PDB entry 4L7Y | X-ray diffraction, 1.80 A resolution | chains C and D of the 4 polymer chains in the assembly

Chain C:
Molecule: Hemoglobin subunit alpha
From: Homo sapiens
UniProt: P69905 (HBA_HUMAN); residues 1-141 here correspond to UniProt positions 2-142 (UniProt number = residue number + 1)
Chain sequence (141 residues; numbered 1 to 141; the number before each row is that of its first residue):
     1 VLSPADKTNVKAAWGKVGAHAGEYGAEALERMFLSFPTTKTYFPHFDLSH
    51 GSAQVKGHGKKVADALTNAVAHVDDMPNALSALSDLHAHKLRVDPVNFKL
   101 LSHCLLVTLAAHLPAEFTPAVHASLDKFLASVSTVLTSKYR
Metal / ion sites: Mesoheme Fe near His87 (its only coordinating residue here)
Ligand contacts: Mesoheme (MH0): Met32, Thr39, Tyr42, Phe43, His45, Phe46, His58, Lys61, Val62, Ala65, Leu66, Leu83, Leu86, His87, Leu91, Val93, Asn97, Phe98, Leu101, Leu105, Val132, Leu136
Curated features (UniProtKB/Swiss-Prot):
  - binding site (O2): His58
  - binding site (heme b): His87
  - site: Thr8, Asn9 (Microbial infection: Cleavage), Lys11 (Not glycated), Ala13, Trp14 (Microbial infection: Cleavage), Tyr24, Gly25 (Microbial infection: Cleavage), Leu29, Glu30 (Microbial infection: Cleavage), His45, Phe46 (Microbial infection: Cleavage), Asp47, Leu48 (Microbial infection: Cleavage), Ser52, Ala53 (Microbial infection: Cleavage), Val55, Lys56 (Microbial infection: Cleavage), Lys56 (Not glycated), Gly59, Lys60 (Microbial infection: Cleavage), Lys60 (Not glycated), Lys90 (Not glycated), Leu91, Arg92 (Microbial infection: Cleavage), Lys99 (Not glycated), Leu106, Val107 (Microbial infection: Cleavage), Thr108, Leu109 (Microbial infection: Cleavage), Val121, His122 (Microbial infection: Cleavage), Ser133, Thr134 (Microbial infection: Cleavage)
  - modified residue: Ser3 (Phosphoserine), Lys7 (N6-succinyllysine), Thr8 (Phosphothreonine), Lys11 (N6-succinyllysine), Lys16 (N6-acetyllysine), Tyr24 (Phosphotyrosine), Ser35 (Phosphoserine), Lys40 (N6-succinyllysine), Ser49 (Phosphoserine), Ser102 (Phosphoserine), Thr108 (Phosphothreonine), Ser124 (Phosphoserine), Ser131 (Phosphoserine), Thr134 (Phosphothreonine), Thr137 (Phosphothreonine), Ser138 (Phosphoserine)
  - glycosylation (N-linked (Glc) (glycation) lysine): Lys7, Lys16, Lys40, Lys61

Chain D:
Molecule: Hemoglobin subunit beta
From: Homo sapiens
UniProt: P68871 (HBB_HUMAN); residues 1-146 here correspond to UniProt positions 2-147 (UniProt number = residue number + 1)
Chain sequence (146 residues; row label = number of the first residue in the row):
     1 VHLTPEEKSAVTALWGKVNVDEVGGEALGRLLVVYPWTQRFFESFGDLST
    51 PDAVMGNPKVKAHGKKVLGAFSDGLAHLDNLKGTFATLSELHCDKLHVDP
   101 ENFRLLGNVLVCVLAHHFGKEFTPPVQAAYQKVVAGVANALAHKYH
Unresolved in the structure: 1
Metal / ion sites: Mesoheme Fe near His92 (its only coordinating residue here)
Ligand contacts:
  - (2R)-2,3-diphosphoglyceric acid / IRL: His2, Thr4, Lys82, Lys132, Asn139, His143
  - Mesoheme (MH0): Leu31, Thr38, Phe41, Phe42, Phe45, His63, Lys66, Val67, Ala70, Phe71, Phe85, Leu88, Leu91, His92, Leu96, Val98, Asn102, Phe103, Leu106, Val137, Leu141
Curated features (UniProtKB/Swiss-Prot):
  - binding site ((2R)-2,3-bisphosphoglycerate): Val1, His2, Lys82, His143
  - binding site (heme b): His63, His92
  - site: Glu7, Lys8 (Microbial infection: Cleavage), Gly25, Glu26 (Microbial infection: Cleavage), Gly29, Arg30 (Microbial infection: Cleavage), Tyr35, Pro36 (Microbial infection: Cleavage), Trp37, Thr38 (Microbial infection: Cleavage), Phe45, Gly46 (Microbial infection: Cleavage), Asp52, Ala53 (Microbial infection: Cleavage), Gly56, Asn57 (Microbial infection: Cleavage), Lys59 (Not glycated), Phe71, Ser72 (Microbial infection: Cleavage), Gly74, Leu75 (Microbial infection: Cleavage), Lys82 (Not glycated), Thr84, Phe85 (Microbial infection: Cleavage), His92, Cys93 (Microbial infection: Cleavage), Lys95 (Not glycated), Arg104, Leu105 (Microbial infection: Cleavage), Leu110, Val111 (Microbial infection: Cleavage), Gly119, Lys120 (Microbial infection: Cleavage), Phe122, Thr123 (Microbial infection: Cleavage), Ala128, Ala129 (Microbial infection: Cleavage) and 2 more in UniProt
  - modified residue: Val1 (N-acetylvaline), Ser9 (Phosphoserine), Thr12 (Phosphothreonine), Ser44 (Phosphoserine), Thr50 (Phosphothreonine), Lys59 (N6-acetyllysine), Lys82 (N6-acetyllysine), Thr87 (Phosphothreonine), Cys93 (S-nitrosocysteine), Lys144 (N6-acetyllysine)
  - glycosylation: Val1 (N-linked (Glc) (glycation) valine), Lys8 (N-linked (Glc) (glycation) lysine), Lys17 (N-linked (Glc) (glycation) lysine), Lys66 (N-linked (Glc) (glycation) lysine), Lys120 (N-linked (Glc) (glycation) lysine), Lys144 (N-linked (Glc) (glycation) lysine)

Chain C / chain D interface:
Residue-residue contacts (37; chain C residue first):
  Glu30(C) - Pro124(D)
  Arg31(C) - Phe122(D)  hydrogen bond (side chain-backbone)
  Arg31(C) - Thr123(D)
  Arg31(C) - Pro124(D)
  Arg31(C) - Gln127(D)  hydrogen bond
  Leu34(C) - Pro124(D)  hydrophobic
  Leu34(C) - Pro125(D)
  Leu34(C) - Ala128(D)
  Ser35(C) - Gln127(D)
  Ser35(C) - Ala128(D)
  Ser35(C) - Gln131(D)
  Phe36(C) - Gln131(D)
  His103(C) - Asn108(D)
  His103(C) - Gln131(D)  hydrogen bond
  Cys104(C) - Gln127(D)
  Val107(C) - Val111(D)  hydrophobic
  Val107(C) - Ala115(D)
  Val107(C) - Gln127(D)
  Ala110(C) - Cys112(D)
  Ala110(C) - Ala115(D)
  Ala110(C) - His116(D)
  Ala111(C) - Ala115(D)
  Ala111(C) - Gly119(D)
  Leu113(C) - His116(D)
  Pro114(C) - His116(D)  hydrogen bond (backbone-side chain)
  Phe117(C) - Arg30(D)  hydrogen bond (backbone-side chain)
  Phe117(C) - His116(D)
  Thr118(C) - Arg30(D)  hydrogen bond (backbone-side chain)
  Pro119(C) - Arg30(D)
  Pro119(C) - Val33(D)
  Pro119(C) - Met55(D)  hydrophobic
  His122(C) - Arg30(D)  hydrogen bond
  His122(C) - Val34(D)
  His122(C) - Cys112(D)
  Ala123(C) - Val34(D)
  Asp126(C) - Val34(D)
  Asp126(C) - Tyr35(D)  hydrogen bond
Other interface residues (no listed pair), chain C (20 interface residues in all): Leu106, Ala120
Other interface residues (no listed pair), chain D (21 interface residues in all): Glu26, Pro51, Lys120

Summary:
20 residues of chain C face 21 of chain D across their interface; the contacts include 8 hydrogen bonds. Polar
pairs include Arg31(C)-Phe122(D), Arg31(C)-Gln127(D) and His103(C)-Gln131(D). Bound to chain C: Mesoheme.
Ligands of chain D: (2R)-2,3-diphosphoglyceric acid / IRL and Mesoheme.
Here chain C is Hemoglobin subunit alpha and chain D is Hemoglobin subunit beta, both from Homo sapiens. Entry
4L7Y (Deoxygenated Hb in complex with the allosteric effectors, IRL2500 and 2,3-DPG) was determined by X-ray
diffraction.
